4CR2 - chains S and T of the 33 polymer chains in the assembly; structure by electron microscopy, 7.70 A resolution (low resolution: residue-level contacts below are approximate; hydrogen-bond / salt-bridge calls are withheld).

# Chain S
Molecule: 26S proteasome regulatory subunit RPN3
From: Saccharomyces cerevisiae
UniProtKB: P40016 (RPN3_YEAST); residues 1-523 here = UniProt positions 1-523
Amino-acid sequence (523 residues; row label = number of the first residue in the row):
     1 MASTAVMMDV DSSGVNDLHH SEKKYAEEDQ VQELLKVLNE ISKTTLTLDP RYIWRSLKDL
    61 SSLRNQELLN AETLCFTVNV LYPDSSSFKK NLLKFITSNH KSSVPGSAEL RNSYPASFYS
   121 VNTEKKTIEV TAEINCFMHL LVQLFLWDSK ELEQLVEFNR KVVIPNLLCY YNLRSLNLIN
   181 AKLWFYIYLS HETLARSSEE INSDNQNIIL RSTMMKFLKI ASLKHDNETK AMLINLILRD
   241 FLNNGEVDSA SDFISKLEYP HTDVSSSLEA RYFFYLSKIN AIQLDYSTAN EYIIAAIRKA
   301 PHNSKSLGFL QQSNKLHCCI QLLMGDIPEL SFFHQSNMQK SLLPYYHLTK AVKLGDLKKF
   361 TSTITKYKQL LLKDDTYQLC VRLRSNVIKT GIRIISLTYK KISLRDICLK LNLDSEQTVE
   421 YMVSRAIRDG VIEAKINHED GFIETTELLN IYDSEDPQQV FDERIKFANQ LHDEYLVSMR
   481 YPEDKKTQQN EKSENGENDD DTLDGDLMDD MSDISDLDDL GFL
Unresolved in the structure: 1-125, 479-523
Swiss-Prot annotation at these positions:
  - modified residue: Ala2 (N-acetylalanine), Ser454 (Phosphoserine)

# Chain T
Molecule: 26S proteasome regulatory subunit RPN12
From: Saccharomyces cerevisiae
UniProtKB: P32496 (RPN12_YEAST); numbering as in UniProt (aligned over 1-274)
Amino-acid sequence (274 residues; numbered 1 to 274; the number before each row is that of its first residue):
     1 MPSLAELTKS LSIAFENGDY AACEKLLPPI KIELIKNNLL IPDLSIQNDI YLNDLMITKR
    61 ILEVGALASI QTFNFDSFEN YFNQLKPYYF SNNHKLSESD KKSKLISLYL LNLLSQNNTT
   121 KFHSELQYLD KHIKNLEDDS LLSYPIKLDR WLMEGSYQKA WDLLQSGSQN ISEFDSFTDI
   181 LKSAIRDEIA KNTELSYDFL PLSNIKALLF FNNEKETEKF ALERNWPIVN SKVYFNNQSK
   241 EKADYEDEMM HEEDQKTNII EKAMDYAISI ENIV
Unresolved in the structure: 273-274

# How chain S and chain T interact
Contacting residue pairs (81):
  Ile201(S) - Ile46(T)
  Asn202(S) - Asn93(T)
  Asn202(S) - His94(T)
  Ser203(S) - Ile46(T)
  Ser203(S) - Asn48(T)
  Ser203(S) - Asn93(T)
  Asp204(S) - Ser91(T)
  Asp204(S) - Asn92(T)
  Asp204(S) - Asn93(T)
  Asn205(S) - Leu44(T)
  Asn205(S) - Ile46(T)
  Ile208(S) - Leu44(T)
  Ile208(S) - Ser91(T)
  Leu242(S) - Gln127(T)
  Asn243(S) - His132(T)
  Asn244(S) - Ser91(T)
  Asn244(S) - Asn92(T)
  Asn244(S) - Gln127(T)
  Asn244(S) - Tyr128(T)
  Asn244(S) - Leu129(T)
  Asn244(S) - Asp130(T)
  Gly245(S) - Ser124(T)
  Gly245(S) - Gln127(T)
  Val247(S) - Ser124(T)
  Asp248(S) - Thr120(T)
  Asp248(S) - Ser124(T)
  Ile282(S) - Gln127(T)
  Gln283(S) - Thr120(T)
  Leu284(S) - Thr119(T)
  Leu372(S) - Ile133(T)
  Asp375(S) - His132(T)
  Tyr377(S) - Leu136(T)
  Tyr377(S) - Glu137(T)
  Gln378(S) - Gln127(T)
  Val381(S) - Arg150(T)
  Arg384(S) - Glu154(T)
  Ser385(S) - Met153(T)
  Ser385(S) - Glu154(T)
  Ile388(S) - Glu154(T)
  Ser415(S) - Lys159(T)
  Glu416(S) - Lys159(T)
  Gln417(S) - Gln158(T)
  Gln417(S) - Lys159(T)
  Thr418(S) - Ser156(T)
  Thr418(S) - Gln158(T)
  Glu420(S) - Tyr197(T)
  Tyr421(S) - Gly155(T)
  Tyr421(S) - Gln158(T)
  Tyr421(S) - Ile189(T)
  Tyr421(S) - Leu208(T)
  Tyr421(S) - Phe210(T)
  Met422(S) - Glu154(T)
  Ser424(S) - Asn192(T)
  Ser424(S) - Ser196(T)
  Arg425(S) - Leu152(T)
  Arg425(S) - Met153(T)
  Arg425(S) - Glu154(T)
  Arg425(S) - Gly155(T)
  Arg425(S) - Tyr157(T)
  Arg425(S) - Asn192(T)
  Ile427(S) - Ser196(T)
  Arg428(S) - Glu188(T)
  Arg428(S) - Lys191(T)
  Arg428(S) - Asn192(T)
  Arg428(S) - Leu195(T)
  Ala434(S) - Ser196(T)
  Lys435(S) - Ser196(T)
  Lys435(S) - Asp198(T)
  Ile436(S) - Ser196(T)
  Ile436(S) - Tyr197(T)
  Ile436(S) - Asp198(T)
  Asn437(S) - Phe199(T)
  His438(S) - Tyr197(T)
  Glu439(S) - Phe199(T)
  Glu439(S) - Pro201(T)
  Glu439(S) - Lys232(T)
  Asp440(S) - Phe199(T)
  Gln458(S) - Ile259(T)
  Ile465(S) - Tyr266(T)
  Asn469(S) - Tyr266(T)
  His472(S) - Ser269(T)
Other interface residues (no listed pair), chain S (51 interface residues in all): Glu199, Arg211, Glu246, Arg382, Val423, Asp462
Other interface residues (no listed pair), chain T (49 interface residues in all): Gln47, His123, Asp149, Leu200, Gln255, Lys262

# Summary
Chain S and chain T form an interface of 51 and 49 residues respectively.
Here chain S is 26S proteasome regulatory subunit RPN3 and chain T is 26S proteasome regulatory subunit RPN12,
both from Saccharomyces cerevisiae. Entry 4CR2 (Deep classification of a large cryo-EM dataset defines the
conformational landscape of the 26S proteasome) was determined by electron microscopy (same publication as
4CR3 and 4CR4).
